2YDQ - chains A and T; structure by X-ray diffraction, 2.60 A resolution.

# Chain A
Molecule: O-glcnacase nagj
Source organism: Clostridium perfringens
Notes: EC 3.2.1.52
UniProt: Q0TR53 (OGA_CLOP1); numbering as in UniProt (aligned over 31-618)
Chain sequence (590 residues; each row starts with the number of its first residue):
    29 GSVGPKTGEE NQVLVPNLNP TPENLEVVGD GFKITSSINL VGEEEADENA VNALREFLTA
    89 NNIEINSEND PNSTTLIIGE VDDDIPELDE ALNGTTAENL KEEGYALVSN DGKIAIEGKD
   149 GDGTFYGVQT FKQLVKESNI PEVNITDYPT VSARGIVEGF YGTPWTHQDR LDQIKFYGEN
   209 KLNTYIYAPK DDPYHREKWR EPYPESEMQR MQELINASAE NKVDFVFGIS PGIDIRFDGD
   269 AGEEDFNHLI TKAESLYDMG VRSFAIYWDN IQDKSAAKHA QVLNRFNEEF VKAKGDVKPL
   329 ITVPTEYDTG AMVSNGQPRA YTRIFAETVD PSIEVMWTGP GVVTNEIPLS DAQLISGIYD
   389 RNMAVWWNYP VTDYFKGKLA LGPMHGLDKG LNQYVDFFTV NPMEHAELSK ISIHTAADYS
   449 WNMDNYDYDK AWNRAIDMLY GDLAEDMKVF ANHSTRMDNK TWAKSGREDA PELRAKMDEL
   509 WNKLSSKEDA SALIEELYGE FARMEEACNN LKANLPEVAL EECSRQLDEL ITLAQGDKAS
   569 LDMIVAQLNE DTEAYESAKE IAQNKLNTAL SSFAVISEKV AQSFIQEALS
Not modelled in the structure: 29-39
Differences from the reference sequence: expression tag (29-30); engineered mutation N298 (Asp in Q0TR53), D388 (Asn in Q0TR53)
Curated features (UniProtKB/Swiss-Prot):
  - binding site (a protein): G187, K218, D297, Y335, W394 to N396, D401, N429
  - mutagenesis: D297 (D297A: 99% decrease in activity for 4MU-NAG), Y335 (Y335F: Strongly decreases affinity for 4MU-NAG. 99% decrease in activity for 4MU-NAG), N390 (N390A: No change in activity for 4MU-NAG), N396 (N396A: Strongly decreases affinity for 4MU-NAG. 99% decrease in activity for 4MU-NAG), D401 (D401A: Strongly decreases affinity for 4MU-NAG. 99% decrease in activity for 4MU-NAG), W490 (W490A: Strongly decreases affinity for 4MU-NAG. 97% decrease in activity for 4MU-NAG)
Bound ions: Cd2+ site 1: E51, N450, D452; Cd2+ site 2: E54, D266; Cd2+ site 3: D58, E272; Cd2+ site 4: L68, E71; Cd2+ site 5: E73, E108, D111; Cd2+ site 6: D112, E550; Cd2+ site 7: D117, E145, E545; Cd2+ site 8: D117, E545, E549; Cd2+ site 9: D139, D268; Cd2+ site 10 near E170 (its only coordinating residue here); Cd2+ site 11 near D252 (its only coordinating residue here); Cd2+ site 12: E271, E581; 6 more Cd2+ sites not listed
Small-molecule neighbours: N-acetylglucosamine (NAG; 2-acetamido-2-deoxy-beta-D-glucopyranose): G187, F188, Y189, K218, D297, N298, Y335, T366, V370, W394, N396, V399, D401, Y402, N429, W490
Reported in the primary citation:
  - mutagenesis - D298N: abolished catalytic activity (citing earlier work)

# Chain T
Molecule: Bifunctional protein ncoat
Notes: EC 3.2.1.169; fragment: hoga o-glcnac peptide, residues 402-408
UniProt: O60502 (NCOAT_HUMAN); residue numbers follow UniProt; this construct covers 402-408
Chain sequence (7 residues; row label = number of the first residue in the row):
   402 VAHSGAK
Covalent attachments: N-acetylglucosamine (NAG) linked to S405
Bound ions: Cd2+ near H404 (its only coordinating residue here)
Reported in the primary citation:
  - post-translational modification sites: S405 (citing earlier work)

# Chain A / chain T interface
Residue-residue contacts (12; chain A residue first):
  Y189(A) - V402(T)
  Y189(A) - A403(T)
  Y189(A) - H404(T)
  N298(A) - S405(T)  hydrogen bond
  Y335(A) - S405(T)
  V370(A) - S405(T)
  D401(A) - A403(T)
  D401(A) - H404(T)
  Y402(A) - H404(T)
  W490(A) - H404(T)
  W490(A) - S405(T)
  W490(A) - A407(T)  hydrogen bond (side chain-backbone)
Also at the interface, not in a pair above, chain A (8 interface residues in all): D219
Also at the interface, not in a pair above, chain T (7 interface residues in all): G406, K408
From the paper, about this interface:
  - interface residues, chain A: Y189(A)

# In short
Chain A and chain T form an interface of 8 and 7 residues respectively, with 2 hydrogen bonds. Among the polar
pairs are N298(A)-S405(T) and W490(A)-A407(T). Ligands of chain A: N-acetylglucosamine. N-acetylglucosamine is
covalently linked to S405(T). The paper reports that D298N of chain A abolishes catalytic activity; the
interface residue Y189(A).
Chain A is O-glcnacase nagj (Clostridium perfringens) and chain T is Bifunctional protein ncoat; the
structure, CpOGA D298N in complex with hOGA-derived O-GlcNAc peptide, was determined by X-ray diffraction
(same publication as 2YDR and 2YDS).
